PDB entry 8JKB | electron microscopy, 3.27 A resolution | chains H and C of the 15 polymer chains in the assembly

# Chain H (and C)
Name: BTB/POZ domain-containing protein KCTD5
Organism: Mus musculus
Notes: chain C of this document is another copy of the same molecule, construct and numbering; everything in this record applies to it too
Reference sequence: Q8VC57 (KCTD5_MOUSE); residues 1-234 here = UniProt positions 1-234
Chain sequence (274 residues; row label = number of the first residue in the row; numbers below 1 keep their minus sign (Met-39 is residue -39)):
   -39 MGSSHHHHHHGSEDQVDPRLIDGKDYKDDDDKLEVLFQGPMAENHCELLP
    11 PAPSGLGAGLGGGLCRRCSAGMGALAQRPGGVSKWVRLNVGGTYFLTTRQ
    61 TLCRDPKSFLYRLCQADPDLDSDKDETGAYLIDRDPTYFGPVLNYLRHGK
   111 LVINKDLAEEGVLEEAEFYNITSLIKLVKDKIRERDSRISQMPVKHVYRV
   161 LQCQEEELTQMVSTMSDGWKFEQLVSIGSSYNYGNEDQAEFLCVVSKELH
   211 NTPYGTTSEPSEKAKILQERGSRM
Unresolved in the structure: -39 to 152, 188-197, 212-234
Sequence notes: initiating methionine (-39); expression tag (-38 to 0)
Curated features (UniProtKB/Swiss-Prot):
  - modified residue: Ala2 (N-acetylalanine)
What the authors report for this chain:
  - mutagenesis - R159A: abolished binding to Gbetagamma
  - mutagenesis - F69A, F128A, E167A, W179A: abolished expression in response to Gbetagamma
  - mutagenesis - E166A, S173A, D177A: unchanged binding to Guanine nucleotide-binding protein G(I)/G(S)/G(T) subunit beta-1
  - mutagenesis - F128A, R159A, E167A, W179A: abolished signaling

# Interface between chain H and chain C
Contacting residue pairs (10; chain H residue first):
  Glu165(H) - Ile187(C)
  Val172(H) - Tyr158(C)
  Val172(H) - Val160(C)  hydrophobic
  Ser173(H) - Tyr158(C)
  Ser173(H) - Arg159(C)
  Asp177(H) - Lys155(C)  salt bridge
  Phe181(H) - Tyr158(C)
  Phe181(H) - Gln183(C)
  Leu184(H) - Gln183(C)
  Leu184(H) - Val185(C)  hydrophobic
Other interface residues (no listed pair), chain H (10 interface residues in all): Leu168, Thr169, Met175, Lys180
Other interface residues (no listed pair), chain C (10 interface residues in all): Glu182, Leu202, Val204

# Summary
Chain H and chain C each contribute 10 residues to their interface; the contacts include 1 salt bridge. Its
one salt-bridged contact is Asp177(H)-Lys155(C). The paper reports that F69A, F128A and E167A of chain H,
among others, abolish expression in response to Gbetagamma; F128A, R159A and E167A of chain H, among others,
abolish signaling; 8 substitutions were tested in all.
Both chains are BTB/POZ domain-containing protein KCTD5 (Mus musculus). Entry 8JKB (Cryo-EM structure of KCTD5
in complex with Gbeta gamma subunits) was determined by electron microscopy, deposited together with 8I79.
